Entry 5C07 (X-ray diffraction, 2.11 A resolution); this record covers chains D and E of the 5 polymer chains in the assembly.

Chain D:
Protein: 1E6 TCR Alpha Chain
From: Homo sapiens
Chain sequence (199 residues; row label = number of the first residue in the row):
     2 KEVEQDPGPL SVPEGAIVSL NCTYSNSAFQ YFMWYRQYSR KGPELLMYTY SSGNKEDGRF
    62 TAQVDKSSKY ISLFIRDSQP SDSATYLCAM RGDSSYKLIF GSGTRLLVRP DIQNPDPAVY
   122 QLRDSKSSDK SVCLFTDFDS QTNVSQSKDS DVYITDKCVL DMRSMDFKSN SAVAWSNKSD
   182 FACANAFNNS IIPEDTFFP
Disulfides: Cys23-Cys89, Cys134-Cys184

Chain E:
Protein: 1E6 TCR Beta Chain
From: Homo sapiens
Chain sequence (246 residues; row label = number of the first residue in the row):
     1 DAGVIQSPRH EVTEMGQQVT LRCKPISGHD YLFWYRQTMM RGLELLIYFN NNVPIDDSGM
    61 PEDRFSAKMP NASFSTLKIQ PSEPRDSAVY FCASSLWEKL AKNIQYFGAG TRLSVLEDLK
   121 NVFPPEVAVF EPSEAEISHT QKATLVCLAT GFYPDHVELS WWVNGKEVHS GVCTDPQPLK
   181 EQPALNDSRY ALSSRLRVSA TFWQDPRNHF RCQVQFYGLS ENDEWTQDRA KPVTQIVSAE
   241 AWGRAD
Disulfides: Cys23-Cys92, Cys147-Cys212

Chain D / chain E interface:
Inter-chain disulfides: Cys159(D)-Cys173(E)
Residue-residue contacts (98; chain D residue first):
  Tyr32(D) with Asn103(E)
  Met34(D) with Asn103(E)
  Tyr36(D) with Gln105(E)
  Gln38(D) with Gln37(E), hydrogen bond; Phe91(E)
  Ser40(D) with Pro176(E), hydrogen bond (side chain-backbone)
  Arg41(D) with Arg112(E); Asp155(E), hydrogen bond (side chain-backbone); His156(E); Val157(E), hydrogen bond (side chain-backbone)
  Lys42(D) with Phe91(E)
  Gly43(D) with Phe91(E)
  Pro44(D) with Phe107(E), hydrophobic
  Leu46(D) with Asn103(E); Ile104(E), hydrophobic
  Tyr49(D) with Ala101(E), hydrogen bond (side chain-backbone); Lys102(E); Asn103(E)
  Arg92(D) with Leu100(E), hydrogen bond (side chain-backbone); Asn103(E), hydrogen bond
  Ser96(D) with Tyr48(E); Asp56(E), hydrogen bond
  Tyr97(D) with Tyr31(E), hydrophobic; Phe33(E), hydrophobic; Tyr48(E), hydrogen bond (backbone-side chain); Trp97(E), hydrogen bond; Leu100(E), hydrophobic
  Lys98(D) with Leu45(E); Tyr48(E); Asp56(E); Ser58(E), hydrogen bond; Gly59(E)
  Leu99(D) with Gln105(E)
  Phe101(D) with Leu43(E)
  Asp117(D) with His139(E), salt bridge; Thr140(E)
  Tyr121(D) with Glu131(E); Pro132(E); Ser133(E); Glu136(E); Thr144(E), hydrogen bond (side chain-backbone)
  Gln122(D) with Ser133(E)
  Leu123(D) with Phe130(E); Glu131(E)
  Arg124(D) with Phe130(E); Glu131(E), hydrogen bond (backbone-backbone)
  Asp125(D) with Val129(E); Phe130(E)
  Ser126(D) with Val129(E), hydrogen bond (backbone-backbone); Glu131(E), hydrogen bond; Glu240(E); Ala241(E)
  Lys127(D) with Val127(E); Ala128(E)
  Lys131(D) with Phe130(E)
  Ser132(D) with Phe130(E)
  Val133(D) with Phe130(E), hydrophobic
  Leu135(D) with Glu136(E); Thr144(E)
  Thr137(D) with Glu136(E); Arg197(E)
  Asp138(D) with Thr140(E); Arg197(E), salt bridge
  Gln147(D) with Leu179(E)
  Lys149(D) with Lys180(E); Gln182(E)
  Ser151(D) with Ala184(E), hydrogen bond (side chain-backbone)
  Ile155(D) with Leu179(E), hydrophobic
  Thr156(D) with Leu179(E)
  Asp157(D) with Asp175(E); Ser193(E), hydrogen bond; Arg195(E), salt bridge
  Cys159(D) with Cys173(E), disulfide; Thr174(E); Arg195(E)
  Val160(D) with Cys173(E), hydrogen bond (backbone-side chain)
  Leu161(D) with Gly171(E); Cys173(E), hydrophobic; Arg197(E)
  Asp162(D) with Gly171(E), hydrogen bond (backbone-backbone)
  Met163(D) with Lys142(E); Arg197(E); Val198(E); Ser199(E)
  Arg164(D) with Ser170(E), hydrogen bond (backbone-side chain)
  Met166(D) with Lys142(E); Ser199(E)
  Phe168(D) with Lys142(E); Arg197(E)
  Ser170(D) with Arg197(E), hydrogen bond
  Ser172(D) with Arg195(E), hydrogen bond (backbone-side chain)
  Ala173(D) with Arg195(E)
  Val174(D) with Arg195(E)
  Trp176(D) with Leu148(E); Leu179(E), hydrophobic; Ala191(E), hydrophobic
  Phe198(D) with Ala135(E), hydrophobic; His139(E)
Interface residues without a listed pair, chain D (53 interface residues in all): Leu88, Asp196
Interface residues without a listed pair, chain E (62 interface residues in all): His10, Tyr35, Val146, Thr150, Glu158, Val172, Glu181, Pro183

Summary:
The interface between chain D and chain E involves 53 residues on one side and 62 on the other; the contacts
include 1 disulfide bond, 22 hydrogen bonds and 3 salt bridges. Among the polar pairs are Asp117(D)-His139(E),
Asp138(D)-Arg197(E) and Asp157(D)-Arg195(E).
Here chain D is 1E6 TCR Alpha Chain and chain E is 1E6 TCR Beta Chain, both from Homo sapiens. Entry 5C07 (1E6
TCR in complex with HLA-A02 carrying YQFGPDFPIA) was determined by X-ray diffraction (same publication as
5C08, 5C09, 5C0A, 5C0B, 5C0C, 5C0D and 6 further entries).
